PDB entry 3ZLJ | X-ray diffraction, 3.10 A resolution | chains B and E of the 4 polymer chains in the assembly

[Chain B]
Name: DNA mismatch repair protein muts
Source organism: Escherichia coli K-12
Reference sequence: P23909 (MUTS_ECOLI); residues 1-800 here = UniProt positions 1-800
Amino-acid sequence (800 residues; numbered 1 to 800; the number before each row is that of its first residue):
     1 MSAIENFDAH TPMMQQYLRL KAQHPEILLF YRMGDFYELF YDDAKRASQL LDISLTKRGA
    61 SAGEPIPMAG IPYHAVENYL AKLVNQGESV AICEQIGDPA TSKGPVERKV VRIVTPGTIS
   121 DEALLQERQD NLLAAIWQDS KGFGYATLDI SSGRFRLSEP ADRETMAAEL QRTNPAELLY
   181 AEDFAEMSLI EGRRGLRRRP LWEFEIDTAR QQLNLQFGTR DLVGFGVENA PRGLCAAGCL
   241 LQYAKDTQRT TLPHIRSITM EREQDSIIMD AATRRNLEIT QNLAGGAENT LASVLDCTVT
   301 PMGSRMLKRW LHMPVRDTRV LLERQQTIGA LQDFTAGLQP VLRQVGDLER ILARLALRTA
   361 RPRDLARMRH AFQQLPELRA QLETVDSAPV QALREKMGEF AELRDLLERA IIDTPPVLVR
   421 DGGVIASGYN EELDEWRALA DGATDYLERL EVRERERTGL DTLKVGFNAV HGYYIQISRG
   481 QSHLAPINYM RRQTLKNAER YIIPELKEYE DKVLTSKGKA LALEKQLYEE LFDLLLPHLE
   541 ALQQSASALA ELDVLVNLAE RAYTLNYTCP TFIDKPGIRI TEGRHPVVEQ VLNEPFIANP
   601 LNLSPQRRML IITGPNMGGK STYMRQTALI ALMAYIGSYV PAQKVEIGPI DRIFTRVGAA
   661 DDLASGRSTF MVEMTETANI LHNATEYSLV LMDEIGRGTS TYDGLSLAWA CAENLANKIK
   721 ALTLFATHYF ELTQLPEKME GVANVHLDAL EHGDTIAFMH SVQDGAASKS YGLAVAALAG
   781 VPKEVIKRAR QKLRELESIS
Not modelled in the structure: 1-25, 55-74, 95-106
UniProt features mapped onto this chain:
  - binding site (ATP): Gly614 to Ser621

[Chain E]
Molecule: 21-nt DNA strand
Sequence (21 nucleotides; row label = number of the first residue in the row):
     1 AGCTGCCAGG CACCAGTGTC A
Not modelled in the structure: 20-21

[How chain B and chain E interact]
Pairs across the interface (9):
  Arg32(B) - DC3(E)  salt bridge to the phosphate
  Asn468(B) - DG5(E)  sugar contact
  Ala469(B) - DT4(E)  phosphate contact
  Ala469(B) - DG5(E)  hydrogen bond to the phosphate
  Leu495(B) - DC6(E)  phosphate contact
  Leu495(B) - DC7(E)  phosphate contact
  Lys496(B) - DC7(E)  hydrogen bond to the phosphate
  Lys496(B) - DA8(E)  salt bridge to the phosphate
  Arg500(B) - DC6(E)  salt bridge to the phosphate
Also at the interface, not in a pair above, chain B (9 interface residues in all): Gly34, Phe467, Gln493
Also at the interface, not in a pair above, chain E (7 interface residues in all): DG2

[Overview]
The interface between chain B and chain E involves 9 residues on one side and 7 on the other, with 2 hydrogen
bonds and 3 salt bridges. Polar pairs include Ala469(B)-DG5(E), Lys496(B)-DC7(E) and Arg32(B)-DC3(E). From
UniProt: 8 ATP-binding residues on chain B.
Chain B is DNA mismatch repair protein muts (Escherichia coli K-12) and chain E is a 21-nt DNA strand; the
structure, Crystal structure of full-length e.coli DNA mismatch repair protein muts D835R mutant in complex
with gt ..., was determined by X-ray diffraction.
